Entry 3KSB (X-ray diffraction, 3.50 A resolution); this record covers chains A and F of the 6 polymer chains in the assembly.

[Chain A]
Protein: DNA topoisomerase 4 subunit A
Organism: Streptococcus pneumoniae
Notes: EC 5.99.1.-
UniProt: P72525 (PARC_STRPN); residues 1-488 here = UniProt positions 1-488
Amino-acid sequence (496 residues; row label = number of the first residue in the row):
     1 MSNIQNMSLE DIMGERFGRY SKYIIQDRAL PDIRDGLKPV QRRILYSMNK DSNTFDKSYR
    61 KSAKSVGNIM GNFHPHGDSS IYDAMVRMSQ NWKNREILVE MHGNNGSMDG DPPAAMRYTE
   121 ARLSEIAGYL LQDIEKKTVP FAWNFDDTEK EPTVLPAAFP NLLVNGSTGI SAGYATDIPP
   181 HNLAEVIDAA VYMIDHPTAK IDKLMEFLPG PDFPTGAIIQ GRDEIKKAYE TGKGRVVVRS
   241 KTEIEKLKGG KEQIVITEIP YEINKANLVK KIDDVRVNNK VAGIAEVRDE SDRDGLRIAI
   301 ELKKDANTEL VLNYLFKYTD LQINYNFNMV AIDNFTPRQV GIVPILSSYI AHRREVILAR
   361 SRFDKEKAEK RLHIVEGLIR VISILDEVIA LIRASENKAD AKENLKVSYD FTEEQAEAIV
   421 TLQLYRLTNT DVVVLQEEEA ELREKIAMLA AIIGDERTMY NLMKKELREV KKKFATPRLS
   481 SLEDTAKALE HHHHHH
Not modelled in the structure: 1-2, 247-252, 286, 301-303, 484-496
Differences from the reference sequence: expression tag (489-496)
Swiss-Prot annotation at these positions:
  - active site: Tyr118 (O-(5'-phospho-DNA)-tyrosine intermediate)
  - site: Lys38 (Interaction with DNA), His74 (Interaction with DNA), His76 (Interaction with DNA), Arg87 (Interaction with DNA), Lys93 (Interaction with DNA), Arg117 (Transition state stabilizer)
Reported in the primary citation:
  - catalytic residues: Arg117, Tyr118
  - binding site for the 34-nt DNA strand: Ile170

[Chain F]
Molecule: 34-nt DNA strand
Sequence (34 nucleotides; each row starts with the number of its first residue):
     1 CTGTTTTACG TGCATAGTCA TTCATGACCT TGGT
Not modelled in the structure: 1-8, 27-34

[How chain A and chain F interact]
Pairs across the interface (11):
  Arg117(A) - DA16(F)  salt bridge to the phosphate
  Tyr118(A) - DA16(F)  hydrogen bond to the phosphate
  Ile170(A) - DC23(F)  base contact
  Ile170(A) - DA24(F)  base contact
  Ser171(A) - DC23(F)  phosphate contact
  Ser171(A) - DA24(F)  sugar contact
  Ala172(A) - DC23(F)  phosphate contact
  Gly173(A) - DA24(F)  hydrogen bond to the phosphate
  Tyr174(A) - DA24(F)  sugar contact
  Ala175(A) - DA24(F)  sugar contact
  Asn326(A) - DG26(F)  sugar contact
Also at the interface, not in a pair above, chain A (10 interface residues in all): Phe17
Also at the interface, not in a pair above, chain F (6 interface residues in all): DT15, DG17

[Summary]
The interface between chain A and chain F involves 10 residues on one side and 6 on the other; the contacts
include 2 hydrogen bonds and 1 salt bridge. Among the polar pairs are Tyr118(A)-DA16(F), Gly173(A)-DA24(F) and
Arg117(A)-DA16(F). The paper reports catalytic residues Arg117(A) and Tyr118(A); a binding site for the 34-nt
DNA strand at Ile170(A).
Here chain A is DNA topoisomerase 4 subunit A (Streptococcus pneumoniae) and chain F is a 34-nt DNA strand.
Entry 3KSB (Detailed structural insight into the DNA cleavage complex of type IIA topoisomerases (re-sealed
form)) was determined by X-ray diffraction together with 3KSA, 3LTN and 3K9F from the same study.
